8J7A - chains H and L of the 16 polymer chains in the assembly; structure by electron microscopy, 3.06 A resolution.

[Chain H]
Molecule: Photosystem I reaction center subunit VI-2, chloroplastic
Source organism: Arabidopsis thaliana
UniProt: Q9SUI6 (PSAH2_ARATH); residues 1-145 here = UniProt positions 1-145
Chain sequence (145 residues; numbered 1 to 145; the number before each row is that of its first residue):
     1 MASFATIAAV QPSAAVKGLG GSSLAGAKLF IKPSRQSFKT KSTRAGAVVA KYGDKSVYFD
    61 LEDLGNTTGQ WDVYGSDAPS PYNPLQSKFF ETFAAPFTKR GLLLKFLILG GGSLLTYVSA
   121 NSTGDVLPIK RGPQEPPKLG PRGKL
Disordered / not traced: 1-55, 142-145
Small-molecule neighbours:
  - chlorophyll a (CLA), molecule 1: Pro81, Tyr82, Gln86, Phe90
  - chlorophyll a (CLA), molecule 2: Asn83, Leu85, Gln86, Phe89, Phe90
  - chlorophyll a (CLA), molecule 3: Gly111, Gly112, Leu114, Leu115, Val118

[Chain L]
Molecule: Photosystem I reaction center subunit XI, chloroplastic
Source organism: Arabidopsis thaliana
UniProt: Q9SUI4 (PSAL_ARATH); residue numbers follow UniProt; this construct covers 1-219
Chain sequence (219 residues; numbered 1 to 219; the number before each row is that of its first residue):
     1 MAASASPMAS QLRSSFSSAS LSQRLAVPKG ISGAPFGVSP TKRVSSFTVR AVKSDKTTFQ
    61 VVQPINGDPF IGSLETPVTS SPLIAWYLSN LPGYRTAVNP LLRGVEVGLA HGFFLVGPFV
   121 KAGPLRNTAY AGSAGSLAAA GLVVILSMCL TIYGISSFKE GEPSIAPSLT LTGRKKQPDQ
   181 LQTADGWAKF TGGFFFGGIS GVTWAYFLLY VLDLPYFVK
Disordered / not traced: 1-58, 218-219
Ion coordination: chlorophyll a Mg near Glu106 (its only coordinating residue here)
Small-molecule neighbours:
  - beta-carotene (BCR), molecule 1: Tyr87, Leu109, Ala110, Phe113, Ser200, Thr203, Trp204
  - beta-carotene (BCR), molecule 2: His111, Leu146, Cys149, Leu150, Tyr153, Phe194
  - beta-carotene (BCR), molecule 3: Phe119, Ala138, Leu142, Ile145
  - chlorophyll a (CLA), molecule 1: Val62, Thr76, Pro77, Val78
  - chlorophyll a (CLA), molecule 2: Leu74, Thr76, Val78, Thr79, Ile84, Leu88
  - chlorophyll a (CLA), molecule 3: Tyr87, Leu91, Pro92, Gly93, Glu106, Val107, Ala110, His111, Phe114
  - chlorophyll a (CLA), molecule 4: Tyr87, Asn90, Leu91, Arg95, Glu106, Leu109, Ala110
  - chlorophyll a (CLA), molecule 5: His111, Phe114, Leu115, Leu146
  - chlorophyll a (CLA), molecule 6: Phe113, Phe114, Gly117, Pro118, Lys121, Leu208, Leu209, Tyr216, Phe217
  - chlorophyll a (CLA), molecule 7: Phe114, Pro118, Phe119, Ala122, Gly123, Pro124, Arg126, Leu142
  - chlorophyll a (CLA), molecule 8: Phe119, Pro124, Ala134, Leu137, Ala138, Gly141
  - chlorophyll a (CLA), molecule 9: Leu142, Ile145, Tyr153, Ser157
  - chlorophyll a (CLA), molecule 10: Ile145, Met148, Cys149

[How chain H and chain L interact]
Contacting residue pairs - 59 pairs, chain H then chain L:
  Tyr58(H) with Gly67(L), hydrogen bond (side chain-backbone); Asp68(L); Pro69(L)
  Gly65(H) with Leu169(L)
  Gln70(H) with Pro167(L); Leu169(L)
  Trp71(H) with Ile65(L), hydrophobic; Asn66(L); Pro167(L); Leu169(L); Thr170(L); Leu171(L), hydrophobic
  Asp72(H) with Pro167(L); Leu169(L), hydrogen bond (backbone-backbone); Thr170(L); Leu171(L); Lys176(L), salt bridge
  Tyr74(H) with Thr79(L), hydrogen bond (side chain-backbone); Leu88(L), hydrophobic; Ser89(L); Tyr94(L)
  Gly75(H) with Tyr94(L)
  Ser76(H) with Ser89(L); Tyr94(L), hydrogen bond (backbone-backbone); Thr96(L), hydrogen bond (backbone-side chain)
  Asp77(H) with Thr96(L); Ala97(L); Lys176(L)
  Ala78(H) with Ala97(L)
  Ser80(H) with Val98(L)
  Pro81(H) with Arg95(L)
  Tyr82(H) with Leu102(L), hydrophobic; Glu106(L), hydrogen bond
  Ser87(H) with Leu102(L)
  Phe90(H) with Val105(L), hydrophobic
  Glu91(H) with Asn99(L), hydrogen bond; Leu102(L)
  Phe93(H) with Phe196(L)
  Ala94(H) with Leu101(L), hydrophobic
  Phe97(H) with Gly192(L); Phe195(L), hydrophobic
  Thr98(H) with Leu101(L); Ala188(L); Lys189(L)
  Arg100(H) with Thr151(L); Gly154(L); Ile155(L); Phe158(L); Ala184(L)
  Leu103(H) with Thr151(L); Thr191(L)
  Leu104(H) with Ile152(L), hydrophobic
  Leu107(H) with Val144(L), hydrophobic; Ser147(L); Met148(L); Phe195(L), hydrophobic
  Asp125(H) with Tyr130(L)
  Val126(H) with Leu125(L), hydrophobic; Tyr130(L), hydrophobic
Interface residues without a listed pair, chain H (32 interface residues in all): Asn66, Thr67, Thr68, Val73, Phe106, Ile108
Interface residues without a listed pair, chain L (47 interface residues in all): Phe70, Ile71, Ala85, Pro92, Arg103, Glu160, Arg174

[Overview]
32 residues of chain H face 47 of chain L across their interface; the contacts include 7 hydrogen bonds and 1
salt bridge. Polar pairs include Asp72(H)-Lys176(L), Tyr58(H)-Gly67(L) and Tyr74(H)-Thr79(L). 2 chlorophyll a
molecules are bound between chain H and chain L.
Here chain H is Photosystem I reaction center subunit VI-2, chloroplastic and chain L is Photosystem I
reaction center subunit XI, chloroplastic, both from Arabidopsis thaliana. Entry 8J7A (Coordinates of Cryo-EM
structure of the Arabidopsis thaliana PSI in state 1 (PSI-ST1)) was determined by electron microscopy together
with 8J7B from the same study.
